Entry 5TQA (X-ray diffraction, 2.72 A resolution); this record covers chains H and L.

# Chain H
Name: DH270.6 Fab heavy chain
From: Homo sapiens
Notes: antibody fragment or engineered binder
Chain sequence (238 residues; each row starts with the number of its first residue):
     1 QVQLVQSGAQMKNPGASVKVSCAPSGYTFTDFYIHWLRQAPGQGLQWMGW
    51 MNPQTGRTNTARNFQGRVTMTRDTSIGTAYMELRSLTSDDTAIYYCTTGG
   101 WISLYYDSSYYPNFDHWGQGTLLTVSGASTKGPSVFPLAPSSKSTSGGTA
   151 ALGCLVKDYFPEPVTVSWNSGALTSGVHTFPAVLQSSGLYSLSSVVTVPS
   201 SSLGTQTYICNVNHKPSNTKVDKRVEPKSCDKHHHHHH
Unresolved in the structure: 231-238
Disulfides: Cys-22/Cys-96, Cys-154/Cys-210

# Chain L
Name: DH270.6 Fab light chain
From: Homo sapiens
Notes: antibody fragment or engineered binder
Chain sequence (216 residues; each row starts with the number of its first residue):
     1 QSALTQPASVSGSPGQSITISCTGTKYDVGSHDLVSWYQQYPGKVPKYMI
    51 YEVNKRPSGVSNRFSGSKSGNTASLTISGLRAEDEADYYCCSFGGSATVV
   101 CGGGTKVTVLGQPKGAPSVTLFPPSSEELQANKATLVCLISDFYPGAVTV
   151 AWKADSSPVKAGVETTTPSKQSNNKYAASSYLSLTPEQWKSHRSYSCQVT
   201 HEGSTVEKTVAPTECS
Unresolved in the structure: 1-2, 214-216
Disulfides: Cys-22/Cys-90, Cys-138/Cys-197

# Chain H / chain L interface
Pairs across the interface - 70 pairs, chain H then chain L:
  Leu-37(H) / Cys-101(L)  hydrophobic
  Gln-39(H) / Gln-40(L)  hydrogen bond
  Gln-39(H) / Tyr-89(L)
  Gln-43(H) / Tyr-89(L)
  Gly-44(H) / Tyr-89(L)
  Leu-45(H) / Tyr-89(L)
  Leu-45(H) / Cys-101(L)
  Trp-47(H) / Thr-98(L)
  Trp-47(H) / Val-99(L)
  Trp-47(H) / Cys-101(L)
  Trp-50(H) / Ala-97(L)  hydrogen bond (side chain-backbone)
  Asn-59(H) / Ser-96(L)  hydrogen bond (side chain-backbone)
  Asn-59(H) / Ala-97(L)  hydrogen bond (side chain-backbone)
  Asn-59(H) / Thr-98(L)
  Tyr-95(H) / Gln-40(L)
  Tyr-95(H) / Val-45(L)  hydrophobic
  Tyr-110(H) / Leu-34(L)  hydrophobic
  Tyr-110(H) / Phe-93(L)  hydrophobic
  Tyr-110(H) / Ala-97(L)  hydrophobic
  Tyr-110(H) / Val-99(L)
  Tyr-111(H) / Leu-34(L)  hydrophobic
  Tyr-111(H) / Glu-52(L)
  Pro-112(H) / Leu-34(L)
  Pro-112(H) / Ser-36(L)  hydrogen bond (backbone-side chain)
  Pro-112(H) / Tyr-38(L)  hydrogen bond (backbone-side chain)
  Pro-112(H) / Cys-91(L)
  Pro-112(H) / Val-99(L)  hydrophobic
  Asn-113(H) / Ser-36(L)  hydrogen bond
  Asn-113(H) / Tyr-48(L)  hydrogen bond
  Asn-113(H) / Tyr-51(L)
  Asn-113(H) / Glu-52(L)
  Phe-114(H) / Tyr-38(L)  hydrogen bond (backbone-side chain)
  Phe-114(H) / Tyr-48(L)
  Asp-115(H) / Tyr-48(L)
  Trp-117(H) / Tyr-38(L)  hydrophobic
  Trp-117(H) / Val-45(L)  hydrophobic
  Trp-117(H) / Pro-46(L)  hydrophobic
  Gly-118(H) / Val-45(L)
  Val-135(H) / Glu-127(L)
  Phe-136(H) / Ser-125(L)
  Phe-136(H) / Glu-128(L)
  Pro-137(H) / Ser-125(L)
  Leu-138(H) / Phe-122(L)  hydrophobic
  Ala-139(H) / Phe-122(L)
  Lys-143(H) / Thr-209(L)  hydrogen bond (side chain-backbone)
  Ser-144(H) / Val-119(L)  hydrogen bond (side chain-backbone)
  Ser-144(H) / Thr-120(L)  hydrogen bond
  Ser-144(H) / Lys-208(L)
  Ala-151(H) / Phe-122(L)
  Leu-155(H) / Tyr-181(L)  hydrophobic
  Lys-157(H) / Thr-135(L)
  His-178(H) / Gln-171(L)
  His-178(H) / Ala-177(L)
  Phe-180(H) / Leu-139(L)  hydrophobic
  Phe-180(H) / Ile-140(L)
  Phe-180(H) / Ala-177(L)  hydrophobic
  Phe-180(H) / Ala-178(L)
  Pro-181(H) / Ser-169(L)
  Pro-181(H) / Ser-179(L)
  Val-183(H) / Thr-166(L)
  Val-183(H) / Tyr-181(L)  hydrophobic
  Gln-185(H) / Glu-164(L)
  Ser-186(H) / Glu-164(L)  hydrogen bond
  Leu-192(H) / Tyr-181(L)
  Ser-193(H) / Val-137(L)
  Ser-193(H) / Leu-139(L)
  Ser-193(H) / Tyr-181(L)  hydrogen bond
  Val-195(H) / Leu-139(L)  hydrophobic
  Lys-223(H) / Glu-127(L)  salt bridge
  Cys-230(H) / Thr-213(L)
Also at the interface, not in a pair above, chain H (49 interface residues in all): His-35, Gln-46, Thr-60, Ser-109, Gln-119, Ser-141, Leu-152, Ala-182, Leu-184, Ser-191, Ser-229
Also at the interface, not in a pair above, chain L (46 interface residues in all): Lys-44, Ser-92, Gly-102, Gly-103, Ser-141, Thr-165, Ser-183, Val-210

# Overview
49 residues of chain H face 46 of chain L across their interface; the contacts include 14 hydrogen bonds and 1
salt bridge. Among the polar pairs are Lys-223(H)/Glu-127(L), Gln-39(H)/Gln-40(L) and Trp-50(H)/Ala-97(L).
Chain H is DH270.6 Fab heavy chain and chain L is DH270.6 Fab light chain, both from Homo sapiens; the
structure, Crystal Structure of DH270.6 (unliganded) from the DH270 Broadly Neutralizing N332-Glycan Dependent
Lineage, was determined by X-ray diffraction together with 5TPL, 5TPP, 5TRP, 5U0R and 5U15 from the same
study.
